PDB entry 521P | X-ray diffraction, 2.60 A resolution | chain A

# Chain A
Molecule: H-ras P21 protein
Organism: Homo sapiens
Reference sequence: P01112 (RASH_HUMAN); residues 1-166 here = UniProt positions 1-166
Amino-acid sequence (166 residues; row label = number of the first residue in the row):
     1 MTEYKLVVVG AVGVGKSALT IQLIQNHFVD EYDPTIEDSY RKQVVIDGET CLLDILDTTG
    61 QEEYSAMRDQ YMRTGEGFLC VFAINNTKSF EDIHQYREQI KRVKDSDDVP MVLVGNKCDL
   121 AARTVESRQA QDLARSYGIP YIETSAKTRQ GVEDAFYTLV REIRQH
Construct notes: engineered mutation Val-12 (Gly in P01112), Thr-59 (Ala in P01112)
Metal / ion sites: Mg2+: Ser-17, Thr-35 (together with GTP)
Ligand contacts: GTP (guanosine-5'-triphosphate): Ala-11, Val-12, Gly-13, Val-14, Gly-15, Lys-16, Ser-17, Ala-18, Phe-28, Val-29, Asp-30, Glu-31, Tyr-32, Pro-34, Thr-35, Thr-58, Thr-59, Gly-60, Asn-116, Lys-117, Asp-119, Leu-120, Ser-145, Ala-146, Lys-147
UniProt features mapped onto this chain:
  - region: His-166 (Hypervariable region)
  - motif: Tyr-32 to Tyr-40 (Effector region)
  - binding site (GTP): Gly-13 to Ala-18, Val-29 to Thr-35, Asn-116 to Asp-119, Ser-145 to Lys-147
  - modified residue: Met-1 (N-acetylmethionine), Thr-2 (N-acetylthreonine), Cys-118 (S-nitrosocysteine)
  - glycosylation: Thr-35 (Microbial infection: O-linked (Glc) threonine)
  - natural variant: Val-12 (G12V: In CSTLO, bladder carcinoma and CMEMS; this construct carries the variant), Gly-13 (G13C: In CSTLO; G13D: In CSTLO; G13R: In SFM), Gln-22 (Q22K: In CMEMS), Glu-37 (E37EE: In CSTLO), Thr-58 (T58I: In CSTLO), Gln-61 (Q61K: In NMTC2; Q61L: In melanoma), Glu-63 (E63K: In CMEMS), Ser-89 (S89C: Found in a patient with severe fetal hydrops and pleural effusion; uncertain significance), Lys-117 (K117R: In CSTLO), Ala-146 (A146T: In CSTLO; A146V: In CSTLO)
  - mutagenesis: Ser-17 (S17N: Dominant negative. Prevents PLCE1 EGF-induced recruitment to plasma membrane. No effect on subcellular location of isoform 2), Asn-26 (N26G: Loss of interaction with PLCE1; when associated with V-12), Val-29 (V29A: No effect on interaction with PLCE1; when associated with V-12), Tyr-32 (Y32F: Loss of interaction and recruitment to plasma membrane of PLCE1; when associated with V-12), Pro-34 (P34G: No effect on interaction with PLCE1; when associated with V-12), Thr-35 (T35S: Loss of interaction with PLCE1; when associated with V-12), Glu-37 (E37G: No effect on interaction with PLCE1; when associated with V-12), Asp-38 (D38N: No effect on interaction with PLCE1; when associated with V-12), Ser-39 (S39C: No effect on interaction with PLCE1; when associated with V-12), Gln-61 (Q61I: Moderately increased transformation of cultured cell lines; Q61R: Promotes interaction with SHOC2 and PP1C; Q61V: Strongly increased transformation of cultured cell lines), Ala-83 (A83T: GTP-binding activity reduced by factor of 30), Cys-118 (C118S: Abolishes S-nitrosylation. No stimulation of guanine nucleotide exchange), 3 further mutagenesis entries in UniProt

# Overview
Bound to chain A: GTP. Ser-17 and Thr-35 form the Mg2+ site. UniProt lists 20 GTP-binding residues and 16
mutagenesis sites.
Chain A is H-ras P21 protein (Homo sapiens); the structure, Three-dimensional structures of H-ras P21 mutants:
molecular basis for their inability to function as signal switch ..., was determined by X-ray diffraction
together with 221P, 421P, 621P and 721P from the same study.
